9K3P - chains R and A of the 6 polymer chains in the assembly; structure by electron microscopy, 2.98 A resolution.

[Chain R]
Name: Melanocyte-stimulating hormone receptor, LgBiT subunit
From: Homo sapiens
UniProtKB: Q01726 (MSHR_HUMAN); residues 1-317 carry their UniProt numbers (317 of 475 residues fall inside the UniProt entry; the rest is not from it)
Chain sequence (490 residues; each row starts with the number of its first residue):
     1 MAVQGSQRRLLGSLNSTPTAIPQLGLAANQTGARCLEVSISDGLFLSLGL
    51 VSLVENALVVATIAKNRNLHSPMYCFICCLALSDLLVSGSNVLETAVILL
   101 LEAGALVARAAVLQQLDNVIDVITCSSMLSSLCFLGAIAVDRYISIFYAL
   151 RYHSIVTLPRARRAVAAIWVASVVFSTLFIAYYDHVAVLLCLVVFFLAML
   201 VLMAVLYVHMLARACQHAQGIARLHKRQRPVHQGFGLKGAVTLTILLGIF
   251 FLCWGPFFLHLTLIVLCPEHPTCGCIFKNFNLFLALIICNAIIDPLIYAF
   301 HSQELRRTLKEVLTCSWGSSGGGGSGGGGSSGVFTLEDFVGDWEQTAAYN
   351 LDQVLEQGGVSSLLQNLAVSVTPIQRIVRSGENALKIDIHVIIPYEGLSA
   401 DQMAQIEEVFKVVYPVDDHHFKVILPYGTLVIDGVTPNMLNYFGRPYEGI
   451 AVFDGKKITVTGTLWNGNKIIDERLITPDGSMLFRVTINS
Unresolved in the structure: 1-40, 226-236, 309-490
Sequence notes: linker (318-332)
Cystine bridges: Cys-267/Cys-273
Swiss-Prot annotation at these positions:
  - lipidation: Cys-315 (S-palmitoyl cysteine)
  - glycosylation: Asn-29 (N-linked (GlcNAc...) asparagine)

[Chain A]
Name: Guanine nucleotide-binding protein G(i) subunit alpha-1, Guanine nucleotide-binding protein G(s) subunit alpha isoforms short
From: Homo sapiens
Notes: EC 3.6.5.-
UniProtKB: chimeric construct of P63096, P63092: residues 8-26 from P63096 (GNAI1_HUMAN) positions 1-19 (UniProt number = residue number - 7); residues 27-83 from P63092 positions 27-67 (offset varies); residues 84-204 from P63096 (GNAI1_HUMAN) positions 61-181 (UniProt number = residue number - 23); residues 205-253 from P63092 positions 205-253 (same numbers); residues 264-394 from P63092 positions 264-394 (same numbers)
Chain sequence (361 residues; each row starts with the number of its first residue; note: 26 numbers in that range are skipped by the numbering (no residue carries them; nothing is unmodelled there)):
     8 MGCTLSAEDKAAVERSKMIEKQLQKDKQVYRATHRLLLLGADNSGKSTIV
    58 KQMRIY
    80 HVNGYSEEECKQYKAVVYSNTIQSIIAIIRAMGRLKIDFGDSARADDARQ
   130 LFVLAGAAEEGFMTAELAGVIKRLWKDSGVQACFNRSREYQLNDSAAYYL
   180 NDLDRIAQPNYIPTQQDVLRTRVKTSGIFETKFQVDKVNFHMFDVGAQRD
   230 ERRKWIQCFNDVTAIIFVVDSSDY
   264 NRLQEALNDFKSIWNNRWLRTISVILFLNKQDLLAEKVLAGKSKIEDYFP
   314 EFARYTTPEDATPEPGEDPRVTRAKYFIRDEFLRISTASGDGRHYCYPHF
   364 TCSVDTENARRIFNDCRDIIQRMHLRQYELL
Unresolved in the structure: 8-11, 80-203
Sequence notes: engineered mutation Asp-49 (Gly in P63092), Asn-50 (Glu in P63092), Tyr-63 (Leu in P63092), Ala-226 (Gly in P63092), Asp-249 (Ala in P63092), Asp-252 (Ser in P63092), Asp-272 (Leu in P63092), Ser-366 (Ala in P63092), Ala-372 (Ile in P63092), Ile-375 (Val in P63092)
Swiss-Prot annotation at these positions:
  - lipidation: Gly-9 (N-myristoyl glycine), Cys-10 (S-palmitoyl cysteine)
  - region: Asp-196 to Thr-204 (G2 motif)
  - binding site (GTP): Ser-174, Leu-198 to Thr-204
  - binding site (Mg(2+)): Thr-204
  - modified residue: Arg-201 (ADP-ribosylarginine)

[How chain R and chain A interact]
Residue-residue contacts - 39 pairs, chain R then chain A:
  Met-73(R) / Tyr-391(A)
  Arg-142(R) / Tyr-391(A)
  Ser-145(R) / Tyr-391(A)  hydrogen bond
  Ile-146(R) / Gln-384(A)  hydrogen bond (backbone-side chain)
  Ile-146(R) / His-387(A)
  Ile-146(R) / Leu-388(A)  hydrophobic
  Ile-146(R) / Tyr-391(A)  hydrophobic
  Ala-149(R) / Ile-383(A)  hydrophobic
  Ala-149(R) / Gln-384(A)
  Leu-150(R) / His-41(A)
  Leu-150(R) / Val-217(A)
  Leu-150(R) / Phe-376(A)  hydrophobic
  Leu-150(R) / Ile-383(A)  hydrophobic
  Arg-151(R) / Asp-215(A)  hydrogen bond (side chain-backbone)
  His-153(R) / Gln-35(A)  hydrogen bond (backbone-side chain)
  His-153(R) / Arg-38(A)  hydrogen bond
  Ser-154(R) / Gln-35(A)
  Ser-154(R) / Ala-39(A)
  Met-210(R) / Leu-388(A)
  Met-210(R) / Leu-393(A)
  Arg-213(R) / Gln-384(A)  hydrogen bond
  Ala-214(R) / Leu-393(A)
  His-217(R) / Gln-384(A)  hydrogen bond
  His-217(R) / Arg-385(A)
  His-217(R) / Leu-388(A)
  His-217(R) / Leu-394(A)
  Ile-221(R) / Tyr-358(A)
  Ile-221(R) / Arg-385(A)
  Arg-223(R) / Asp-323(A)
  Leu-224(R) / Leu-346(A)
  Leu-224(R) / Thr-350(A)
  Leu-224(R) / Pro-361(A)
  His-225(R) / Thr-350(A)
  Lys-238(R) / Glu-392(A)
  Gly-239(R) / Leu-393(A)  hydrogen bond (backbone-backbone)
  Thr-242(R) / Tyr-391(A)
  Thr-242(R) / Glu-392(A)  hydrogen bond (side chain-backbone)
  Thr-242(R) / Leu-393(A)
  His-301(R) / Glu-392(A)  salt bridge
Other interface residues (no listed pair), chain R (26 interface residues in all): Asp-141, Thr-157, Leu-211, Leu-243, Ile-297
Other interface residues (no listed pair), chain A (28 interface residues in all): Lys-216, Phe-219, Arg-342, Cys-379, Arg-380, Asp-381, Gln-390

[Summary]
26 residues of chain R face 28 of chain A across their interface; the contacts include 9 hydrogen bonds and 1
salt bridge. Polar pairs include His-301(R)/Glu-392(A), Ser-145(R)/Tyr-391(A) and Ile-146(R)/Gln-384(A).
UniProt lists 8 GTP-binding residues and Mg2+-binding residue Thr-204(A) on chain A.
Here chain R is Melanocyte-stimulating hormone receptor, LgBiT subunit and chain A is Guanine
nucleotide-binding protein G(i) subunit alpha-1, Guanine nucleotide-binding protein G(s) subunit alpha
isoforms short, both from Homo sapiens. Entry 9K3P (Cryo-EM structure of the unliganded human melanocortin
receptor 1 (MC1R)-Gs complex) was determined by electron microscopy, deposited together with 9K3F, 9K3H, 9K3K
and 9K3L.
